1ZJD - chains A and B; structure by X-ray diffraction, 2.60 A resolution.

[Chain A]
Protein: Catalytic Domain of Coagulation Factor XI
From: Homo sapiens
Notes: EC 3.4.21.27; fragment: Catalytic Domain
UniProt: P03951 (FA11_HUMAN); the construct lacks a stretch of the UniProt sequence and is renumbered around it, so the offset changes along the chain: 16-37 = UniProt 388-409; 38-48 = UniProt 414-424; 51-59 = UniProt 425-433; 60-81 = UniProt 437-458; 8 more segments
Amino-acid sequence (237 residues; row label = number of the first residue in the row; note: 10 numbers in that range are skipped by the numbering (no residue carries them; nothing is unmodelled there); a row labelled like 37A-37D holds insertion residues (37A, then the next letters in order)):
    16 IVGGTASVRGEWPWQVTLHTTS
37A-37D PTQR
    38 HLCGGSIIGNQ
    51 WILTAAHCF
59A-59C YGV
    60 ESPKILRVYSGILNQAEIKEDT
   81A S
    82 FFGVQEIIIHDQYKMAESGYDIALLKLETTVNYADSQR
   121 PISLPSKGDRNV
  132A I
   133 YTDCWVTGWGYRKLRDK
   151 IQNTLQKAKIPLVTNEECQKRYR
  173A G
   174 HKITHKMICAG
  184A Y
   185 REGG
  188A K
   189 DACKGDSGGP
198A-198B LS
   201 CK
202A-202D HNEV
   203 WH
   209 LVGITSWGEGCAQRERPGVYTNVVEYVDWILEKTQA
Differences from the reference sequence: engineered mutation Ala75 (Ser452 in P03951), Ala115 (Thr493 in P03951), Ser123 (Cys500 in P03951)
Swiss-Prot annotation at these positions:
  - active site (Charge relay system): His57, Asp102, Ser195
  - binding site (heparin): Lys170 to Arg173
  - glycosylation (N-linked (GlcNAc...) asparagine): Asn73 (complex), Asn113 (complex)
Cystine bridges: Cys40-Cys58, Cys136-Cys201, Cys168-Cys182, Cys191-Cys219

[Chain B]
Protein: Kunitz Protease Inhibitory Domain of Protease Nexin II
From: Homo sapiens
Notes: fragment: Inhibitory Domain
UniProt: P05067 (A4_HUMAN); residues 3-59 here correspond to UniProt positions 289-345 (UniProt number = residue number + 286)
Amino-acid sequence (57 residues; numbered 3 to 59; the number before each row is that of its first residue):
     3 EVCSEQAETGPCRAMISRWYFDVTEGKCAPFFYGGCGGNRNNFDTEEYCM
    53 AVCGSAI
Cystine bridges: Cys5-Cys55, Cys14-Cys38, Cys30-Cys51

[How chain A and chain B interact]
Residue-residue contacts (46):
  Arg37D(A) - Met17(B)  hydrogen bond (side chain-backbone)
  Arg37D(A) - Ser19(B)  hydrogen bond
  His38(A) - Met17(B)
  Leu39(A) - Met17(B)  hydrogen bond (backbone-backbone)
  Leu39(A) - Ile18(B)  hydrophobic
  Cys40(A) - Ala16(B)  hydrophobic
  His57(A) - Cys14(B)
  His57(A) - Arg15(B)
  His57(A) - Ala16(B)
  His57(A) - Ile18(B)
  His57(A) - Gly36(B)
  His57(A) - Gly37(B)
  Tyr59A(A) - Ile18(B)  hydrophobic
  Tyr59A(A) - Arg20(B)
  Tyr59A(A) - Tyr35(B)
  Tyr59A(A) - Gly37(B)
  Ala97(A) - Cys14(B)  hydrophobic
  Ala97(A) - Cys38(B)  hydrophobic
  Glu98(A) - Pro13(B)
  Glu98(A) - Cys38(B)
  Glu98(A) - Gly39(B)
  Tyr143(A) - Met17(B)
  Tyr143(A) - Phe34(B)
  Ile151(A) - Met17(B)  hydrophobic
  Asp189(A) - Arg15(B)  salt bridge
  Ala190(A) - Arg15(B)  hydrogen bond (backbone-side chain)
  Cys191(A) - Arg15(B)
  Lys192(A) - Thr11(B)
  Lys192(A) - Gly12(B)  hydrogen bond (side chain-backbone)
  Lys192(A) - Pro13(B)  hydrogen bond (side chain-backbone)
  Lys192(A) - Cys14(B)  hydrogen bond (side chain-backbone)
  Lys192(A) - Arg15(B)
  Gly193(A) - Arg15(B)  hydrogen bond (backbone-backbone)
  Gly193(A) - Met17(B)
  Asp194(A) - Arg15(B)  hydrogen bond (backbone-backbone)
  Ser195(A) - Arg15(B)  hydrogen bond (side chain-backbone)
  Ser195(A) - Ala16(B)  hydrogen bond (side chain-backbone)
  Ser214(A) - Cys14(B)
  Ser214(A) - Arg15(B)  hydrogen bond (backbone-backbone)
  Trp215(A) - Pro13(B)
  Trp215(A) - Cys14(B)  hydrophobic
  Trp215(A) - Arg15(B)  hydrogen bond (backbone-side chain)
  Gly216(A) - Pro13(B)  hydrogen bond (backbone-backbone)
  Gly216(A) - Arg15(B)
  Gly218(A) - Arg15(B)  hydrogen bond (backbone-side chain)
  Gly226(A) - Arg15(B)
Interface residues without a listed pair, chain A (27 interface residues in all): Cys58, Arg147, Thr213, Cys219, Tyr228

[Summary]
27 residues of chain A and 16 residues of chain B are in contact; the contacts include 15 hydrogen bonds and 1
salt bridge. Polar contacts include Asp189(A)-Arg15(B), Arg37D(A)-Met17(B) and Arg37D(A)-Ser19(B). Curated
annotation (UniProt) lists 3 active-site residues and 4 heparin-binding residues on chain A.
Here chain A is Catalytic Domain of Coagulation Factor XI and chain B is Kunitz Protease Inhibitory Domain of
Protease Nexin II, both from Homo sapiens. Entry 1ZJD (Crystal Structure of the Catalytic Domain of
Coagulation Factor XI in Complex with Kunitz Protease Inhibitor ...) was determined by X-ray diffraction.
